4K7P - chains Y and H of the 4 polymer chains in the assembly; structure by X-ray diffraction, 2.95 A resolution.

Chain Y:
Molecule: antibody rhumAb6 Fab fragment heavy chain
Organism: Homo sapiens
Notes: fragment: Fab 10C4; antibody fragment or engineered binder
Sequence (230 residues; numbered 1 to 221 plus 9 insertion-coded residues; the number before each row is that of its first residue; a row labelled like 82A-82C holds insertion residues (82A, then the next letters in order)):
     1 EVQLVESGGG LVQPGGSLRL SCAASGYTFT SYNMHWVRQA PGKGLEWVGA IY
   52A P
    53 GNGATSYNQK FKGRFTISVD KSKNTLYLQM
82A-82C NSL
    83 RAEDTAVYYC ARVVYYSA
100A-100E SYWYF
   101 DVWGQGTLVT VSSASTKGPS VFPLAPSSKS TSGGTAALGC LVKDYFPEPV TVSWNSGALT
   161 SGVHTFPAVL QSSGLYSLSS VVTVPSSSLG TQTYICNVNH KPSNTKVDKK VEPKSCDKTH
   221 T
Not modelled in the structure: 129-132, 215-221
Disulfides: Cys22-Cys92, Cys140-Cys196

Chain H:
Molecule: antibody 10C4 Fab fragment heavy chain
Organism: Mus musculus
Notes: antibody fragment or engineered binder
Sequence (226 residues; row label = number of the first residue in the row; note: 4 numbers in that range are skipped by the numbering (no residue carries them; nothing is unmodelled there); a row labelled like 82A-82C holds insertion residues (82A, then the next letters in order)):
     1 QIQLVQSGPE LKKPGETVKI SCKASGYTFT NFGMNWVKQA PGKGLKWMGW IN
   52A T
    53 YTGEPTYSDD FKGRFALSLE TSASTAYLQI
82A-82C DNL
    83 KNEDMGTYFC AREGNLWG
100A-100G NYANWFF
   101 DVWGAGTTLT VSSASTKGPS VYPLAPS
   132 SGGTGALGCL VKDYFPEPVT VSWNSALTSG VHTFPAVLQS SGLYSLSSVV TVPSSSAGTQ
   192 SYICNVNHAP SNTKVDKKVD PKSCDKTH
Not modelled in the structure: 132-136, 212-219
Disulfides: Cys22-Cys92, Cys140-Cys195

Chain Y / chain H interface:
Pairs across the interface (35):
  Pro14(Y) with Glu56(H)
  Ala40(Y) with Asn100A(H)
  Pro41(Y) with Tyr53(H), hydrophobic
  Gly42(Y) with Asn31(H)
  Lys43(Y) with Asn31(H); Glu95(H), salt bridge; Asn97(H), hydrogen bond (side chain-backbone); Leu98(H); Gly100(H), hydrogen bond (side chain-backbone); Asn100A(H), hydrogen bond
  Gly44(Y) with Leu98(H), hydrogen bond (backbone-backbone); Trp99(H), hydrogen bond (backbone-backbone)
  Leu45(Y) with Trp99(H)
  Glu46(Y) with Gly100(H); Asn100A(H), hydrogen bond (side chain-backbone); Tyr100B(H)
  Lys62(Y) with Tyr100B(H), hydrogen bond (backbone-side chain)
  Ala84(Y) with Trp50(H), hydrophobic; Asn52(H); Thr58(H)
  Glu85(Y) with Trp50(H); Asn100A(H), hydrogen bond (backbone-side chain); Trp100E(H)
  Thr87(Y) with Tyr53(H); Thr54(H)
  Leu108(Y) with Tyr53(H)
  Val111(Y) with Glu56(H)
  Ser112(Y) with Glu56(H), hydrogen bond
  Ser113(Y) with Glu56(H), hydrogen bond
  Glu148(Y) with Tyr53(H), hydrogen bond
  Leu170(Y) with Thr54(H); Thr73(H), hydrogen bond (backbone-side chain)
  Ser172(Y) with Glu72(H), hydrogen bond
  Tyr176(Y) with Tyr53(H), hydrogen bond (side chain-backbone); Thr54(H)
Other interface residues (no listed pair), chain Y (26 interface residues in all): Arg38, Phe63, Thr110, Ala114, Phe146, Val169
Other interface residues (no listed pair), chain H (18 interface residues in all): Leu71
From the paper, about this interface:
  - epitope / paratope residues, chain Y: Pro14(Y), Ala40(Y), Lys43(Y), Gly44(Y), Glu46(Y), Lys62(Y), Glu85(Y), Leu108(Y), Ser112(Y), Ser113(Y)

Summary:
26 residues of chain Y and 18 residues of chain H are in contact, with 14 hydrogen bonds and 1 salt bridge.
Among the polar pairs are Lys43(Y)-Glu95(H), Lys43(Y)-Asn97(H) and Lys43(Y)-Gly100(H). From the paper:
epitope/paratope residues Pro14(Y), Ala40(Y) and Lys43(Y) among others.
Chain Y is antibody rhumAb6 Fab fragment heavy chain (Homo sapiens) and chain H is antibody 10C4 Fab fragment
heavy chain (Mus musculus); the structure, Generation and Characterization of a Unique Reagent that Recognizes
a Panel of Recombinant Human Monoclonal Antibody ..., was determined by X-ray diffraction.
